PDB entry 4JU0 | X-ray diffraction, 2.91 A resolution | chains C and D of the 6 polymer chains in the assembly

== Chain C ==
Name: Hemagglutinin
From: Influenza A virus
UniProtKB: C3W5S1 (C3W5S1_I09A0); residues 7-328 here correspond to UniProt positions 18-339 (UniProt number = residue number + 11)
Amino-acid sequence (322 residues; row label = number of the first residue in the row):
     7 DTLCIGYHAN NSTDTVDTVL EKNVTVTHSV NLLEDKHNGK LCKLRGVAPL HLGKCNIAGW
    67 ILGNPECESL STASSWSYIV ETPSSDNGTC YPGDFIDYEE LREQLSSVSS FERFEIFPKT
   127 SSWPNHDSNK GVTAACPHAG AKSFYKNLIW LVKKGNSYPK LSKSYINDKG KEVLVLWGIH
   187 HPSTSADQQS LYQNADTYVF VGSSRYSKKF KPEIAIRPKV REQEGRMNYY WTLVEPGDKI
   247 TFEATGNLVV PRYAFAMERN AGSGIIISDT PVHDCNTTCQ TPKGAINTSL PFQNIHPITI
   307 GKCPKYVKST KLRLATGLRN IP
Unresolved in the structure: 328
Differences from the reference sequence: engineered mutation Glu-228 (Asp239 in C3W5S1)
Cystine bridges: Cys-48/Cys-281, Cys-61/Cys-73, Cys-96/Cys-142, Cys-285/Cys-309
Glycans and other covalent adducts: N-acetylglucosamine (NAG) linked to Asn-29, Asn-93

== Chain D ==
Name: Hemagglutinin
From: Influenza A virus
UniProtKB: C3W5S1 (C3W5S1_I09A0); residues 1-164 here correspond to UniProt positions 345-508 (UniProt number = residue number + 344)
Amino-acid sequence (164 residues; row label = number of the first residue in the row):
     1 GLFGAIAGFI EGGWTGMVDG WYGYHHQNEQ GSGYAADLKS TQNAIDEITN KVNSVIEKMN
    61 TQFTAVGKEF NHLEKRIENL NKKVDDGFLD IWTYNAELLV LLENERTLDY HDSNVKNLYE
   121 KVRSQLKNNA KEIGNGCFEF YHKCDNTCME SVKNGTYDYP KYSE
Cystine bridges: Cys-144/Cys-148

== Interface between chain C and chain D ==
Disulfides between the chains: Cys-10(C)/Cys-137(D)
Residue-residue contacts (120; chain C residue first):
  Asp-7(C) / Gln-27(D)
  Asp-7(C) / Asn-28(D)
  Asp-7(C) / Phe-140(D)
  Asp-7(C) / Lys-143(D)  salt bridge
  Asp-7(C) / Cys-144(D)  hydrogen bond (side chain-backbone)
  Thr-8(C) / His-26(D)
  Thr-8(C) / Gln-27(D)  hydrogen bond (backbone-backbone)
  Thr-8(C) / Phe-138(D)
  Thr-8(C) / Phe-140(D)
  Thr-8(C) / Met-149(D)
  Leu-9(C) / Tyr-24(D)  hydrophobic
  Leu-9(C) / Phe-138(D)
  Leu-9(C) / Phe-140(D)
  Leu-9(C) / Met-149(D)  hydrophobic
  Leu-9(C) / Val-152(D)  hydrophobic
  Cys-10(C) / Gly-23(D)
  Cys-10(C) / Tyr-24(D)
  Cys-10(C) / His-25(D)  hydrogen bond (backbone-backbone)
  Cys-10(C) / Gly-136(D)
  Cys-10(C) / Cys-137(D)  disulfide
  Ile-11(C) / Ile-10(D)
  Ile-11(C) / Trp-14(D)
  Ile-11(C) / Gly-23(D)
  Ile-11(C) / Tyr-24(D)  hydrophobic
  Ile-11(C) / Leu-118(D)
  Ile-11(C) / Tyr-119(D)  hydrophobic
  Ile-11(C) / Val-122(D)  hydrophobic
  Ile-11(C) / Gly-136(D)
  Gly-12(C) / Trp-14(D)
  Gly-12(C) / Met-17(D)
  Gly-12(C) / Tyr-22(D)
  Gly-12(C) / Gly-23(D)  hydrogen bond (backbone-backbone)
  Tyr-13(C) / Ile-6(D)  hydrophobic
  Tyr-13(C) / Ala-7(D)  hydrogen bond (side chain-backbone)
  Tyr-13(C) / Ile-10(D)  hydrogen bond (side chain-backbone)
  Tyr-13(C) / Glu-11(D)
  Tyr-13(C) / Gly-12(D)  hydrogen bond (side chain-backbone)
  Tyr-13(C) / Gly-13(D)
  Tyr-13(C) / Trp-14(D)  hydrogen bond (backbone-backbone)
  Tyr-13(C) / Met-17(D)
  Tyr-13(C) / Trp-21(D)
  Tyr-13(C) / Val-115(D)  hydrophobic
  His-14(C) / Met-17(D)  hydrogen bond (side chain-backbone)
  His-14(C) / Val-18(D)
  His-14(C) / Gly-20(D)  hydrogen bond (side chain-backbone)
  His-14(C) / Trp-21(D)  hydrogen bond (backbone-backbone)
  Ala-15(C) / Trp-14(D)
  Val-22(C) / Asn-104(D)
  Asp-23(C) / Val-100(D)
  Asp-23(C) / Leu-101(D)
  Asp-23(C) / Asn-104(D)  hydrogen bond (backbone-side chain)
  Thr-24(C) / Leu-101(D)
  Thr-24(C) / Asn-104(D)
  Thr-24(C) / Glu-105(D)
  Val-25(C) / Leu-101(D)  hydrogen bond (backbone-backbone)
  Val-25(C) / Leu-102(D)  hydrophobic
  Leu-26(C) / Glu-105(D)
  Val-30(C) / Leu-108(D)  hydrophobic
  Thr-33(C) / Trp-21(D)
  His-34(C) / Trp-21(D)  hydrogen bond
  Val-36(C) / Val-52(D)  hydrophobic
  Leu-38(C) / Val-55(D)  hydrophobic
  Leu-38(C) / Ile-56(D)  hydrophobic
  Leu-50(C) / Phe-63(D)  hydrophobic
  Glu-105(C) / Asn-71(D)  hydrogen bond
  Arg-108(C) / Glu-69(D)  salt bridge
  Glu-109(C) / Lys-68(D)  salt bridge
  Gly-268(C) / Phe-63(D)
  Ser-269(C) / Ala-65(D)
  Gly-270(C) / Ala-65(D)
  Ile-271(C) / Glu-69(D)
  Ser-295(C) / Ile-56(D)
  Pro-297(C) / Val-55(D)
  Pro-297(C) / Ile-56(D)  hydrophobic
  Pro-297(C) / Met-59(D)  hydrophobic
  Phe-298(C) / Met-59(D)  hydrophobic
  Phe-298(C) / Trp-92(D)  hydrophobic
  Phe-298(C) / Ala-96(D)  hydrophobic
  Pro-303(C) / Val-66(D)
  Thr-305(C) / Thr-64(D)
  Thr-305(C) / Ala-65(D)
  Thr-305(C) / Val-66(D)  hydrogen bond (backbone-backbone)
  Ile-306(C) / Thr-64(D)
  Ile-306(C) / Ala-65(D)  hydrophobic
  Gly-307(C) / Gln-62(D)
  Gly-307(C) / Phe-63(D)
  Gly-307(C) / Thr-64(D)  hydrogen bond (backbone-backbone)
  Lys-308(C) / Thr-61(D)
  Lys-308(C) / Phe-63(D)
  Cys-309(C) / Thr-61(D)  hydrogen bond (backbone-side chain)
  Lys-311(C) / Thr-61(D)
  Lys-311(C) / Trp-92(D)
  Tyr-312(C) / Leu-89(D)  hydrophobic
  Val-313(C) / Thr-93(D)
  Lys-314(C) / Leu-89(D)
  Lys-314(C) / Asp-90(D)  salt bridge
  Lys-314(C) / Thr-93(D)  hydrogen bond (backbone-side chain)
  Ser-315(C) / Glu-97(D)  hydrogen bond
  Leu-318(C) / Ala-96(D)  hydrophobic
  Leu-318(C) / Glu-97(D)
  Leu-318(C) / Val-100(D)  hydrophobic
  Arg-319(C) / Val-100(D)
  Arg-319(C) / Asn-104(D)  hydrogen bond (backbone-side chain)
  Leu-320(C) / Val-52(D)  hydrophobic
  Leu-320(C) / Asn-104(D)
  Ala-321(C) / Asn-104(D)  hydrogen bond (backbone-side chain)
  Ala-321(C) / Thr-107(D)
  Thr-322(C) / Trp-21(D)
  Thr-322(C) / Ile-48(D)
  Thr-322(C) / Val-52(D)
  Thr-322(C) / His-111(D)  hydrogen bond (backbone-side chain)
  Gly-323(C) / Trp-21(D)
  Gly-323(C) / Thr-107(D)
  Gly-323(C) / His-111(D)  hydrogen bond (backbone-side chain)
  Leu-324(C) / Trp-21(D)
  Leu-324(C) / His-111(D)
  Ile-327(C) / Glu-11(D)
  Ile-327(C) / Gly-12(D)
  Ile-327(C) / Gly-13(D)
  Ile-327(C) / Thr-15(D)
Also at the interface, not in a pair above, chain C (55 interface residues in all): Val-32, Ile-273, Leu-296, Ile-304, Lys-317, Arg-325
Also at the interface, not in a pair above, chain D (65 interface residues in all): Glu-29, Gly-67, Phe-70, Glu-103, Glu-139, Asp-145

== Overview ==
Chain C and chain D form an interface of 55 and 65 residues respectively; the contacts include 1 disulfide
bond, 24 hydrogen bonds and 4 salt bridges. Polar pairs include Asp-7(C)/Lys-143(D), Arg-108(C)/Glu-69(D) and
Glu-109(C)/Lys-68(D). Covalently linked N-acetylglucosamine: at Asn-29(C) and Asn-93(C).
Chain C is Hemagglutinin and chain D is Hemagglutinin, both from Influenza A virus; the structure, Crystal
structure of 2009 pandemic influenza virus hemagglutinin mutant D225E complexed with human receptor analogue
LSTc, was determined by X-ray diffraction together with 4JTV, 4JTX, 4JUG, 4JUH and 4JUJ from the same study.
